PDB entry 4J56 | X-ray diffraction, 2.37 A resolution | chains B and E of the 4 polymer chains in the assembly

[Chain B]
Name: Thioredoxin reductase 2
Source organism: Plasmodium falciparum
Notes: EC 1.8.1.9
UniProt: P61076 (TRXR2_PLAF7); residues 1-541 here correspond to UniProt positions 77-617 (UniProt number = residue number + 76)
Amino-acid sequence (541 residues; row label = number of the first residue in the row):
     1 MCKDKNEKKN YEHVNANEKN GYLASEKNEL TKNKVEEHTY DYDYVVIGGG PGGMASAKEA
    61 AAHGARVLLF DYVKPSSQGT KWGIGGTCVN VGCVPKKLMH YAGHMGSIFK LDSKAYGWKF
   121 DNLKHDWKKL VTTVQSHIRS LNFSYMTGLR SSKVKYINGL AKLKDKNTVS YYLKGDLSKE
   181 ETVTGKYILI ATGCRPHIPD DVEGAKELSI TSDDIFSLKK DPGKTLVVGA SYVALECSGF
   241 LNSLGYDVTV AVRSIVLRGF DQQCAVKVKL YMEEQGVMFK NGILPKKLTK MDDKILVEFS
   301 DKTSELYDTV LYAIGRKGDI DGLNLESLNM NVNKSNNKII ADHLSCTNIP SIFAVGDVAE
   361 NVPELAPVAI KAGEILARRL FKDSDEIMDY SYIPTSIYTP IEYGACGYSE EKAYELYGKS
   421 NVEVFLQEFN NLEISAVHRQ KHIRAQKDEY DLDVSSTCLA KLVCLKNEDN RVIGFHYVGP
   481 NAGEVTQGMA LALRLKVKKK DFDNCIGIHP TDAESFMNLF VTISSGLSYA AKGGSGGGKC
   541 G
Unresolved in the structure: 1-37
Disulfide bonds: Cys88-Cys93
Construct notes: engineered mutation Ser535 (Cys611 in P61076)
Small-molecule neighbours: FAD (flavin-adenine dinucleotide): Ile47, Gly48, Gly49, Gly50, Pro51, Gly52, Gly53, Phe70, Asp71, Tyr72, Val73, Lys74, Gly85, Gly86, Thr87, Cys88, Val91, Gly92, Cys93, Lys96, Gly159, Leu160, Ala161, Ala191, Thr192, Gly193, Cys194, Ser212, Tyr232, Val233, Arg316, Asp319, Leu323, Val355, Gly356, Asp357, Glu364, Leu365, Ala366, Pro367, Ala369, Tyr398
UniProt features mapped onto this chain:
  - region: His438 to Leu452 (Loop important for the interaction with TRX1)
  - active site: His509 (Proton acceptor)
  - binding site (FAD): Pro51, Gly52, Asp71 to Lys74, Thr87, Cys88, Gly92 to Lys96, Ala161, Asp357, Glu364 to Ala366, His509

[Chain E]
Name: Thioredoxin
Source organism: Plasmodium falciparum
UniProt: Q7KQL8 (THIO_PLAF7); numbering as in UniProt (aligned over 2-104)
Amino-acid sequence (114 residues; row label = number of the first residue in the row; numbers below 1 keep their minus sign (Arg-9 is residue -9)):
    -9 RGSHHHHHHG SVKIVTSQAE FDSIISQNEL VIVDFFAEWC GPSKRIAPFY EECSKTYTKM
    51 VFIKVDVDEV SEVTEKENIT SMPTFKVYKN GSSVDTLLGA NDSALKQLIE KYAA
Unresolved in the structure: -9 to -1
Construct notes: expression tag (-9 to 1); engineered mutation Ser33 (Cys in Q7KQL8)
UniProt features mapped onto this chain:
  - active site: Cys30 (Nucleophile)
  - site: Asp24 (Deprotonates C-terminal active site Cys), Gly31 (Contributes to redox potential value), Pro32 (Contributes to redox potential value)
  - mutagenesis: Cys30 (C30S: Does not stably interact with OAT and fails to increase OAT catalytic activity; when associated with S-33 or S-33 and S-43. Does not stably interact with SAHH; when associated with S-33), Cys43 (C43S: Does not stably interact with OAT and fails to increase OAT catalytic activity; when associated with S-33 or S-30 and S-33)

[How chain B and chain E interact]
Cross-chain cystine bridges: Cys540(B)-Cys30(E)
Residue-residue contacts - 18 pairs, chain B then chain E:
  Asp448(B) with Asn91(E)
  Tyr450(B) with Ala90(E); Asn91(E); Asp92(E)
  Leu452(B) with Arg35(E)
  Asp453(B) with Arg35(E), salt bridge
  Gly538(B) with Pro32(E); Gly89(E); Ala90(E), hydrogen bond (backbone-backbone)
  Lys539(B) with Pro32(E); Met72(E); Leu88(E)
  Cys540(B) with Trp29(E), hydrophobic; Cys30(E), disulfide; Pro32(E); Ser71(E); Met72(E), hydrogen bond (backbone-backbone)
  Gly541(B) with Ser71(E)
Also at the interface, not in a pair above, chain B (9 interface residues in all): Ser535
Also at the interface, not in a pair above, chain E (15 interface residues in all): Gly31, Thr70, Pro73, Ser93

[Summary]
The interface between chain B and chain E involves 9 residues on one side and 15 on the other, with 1
disulfide bond, 2 hydrogen bonds and 1 salt bridge. Polar pairs include Asp453(B)-Arg35(E), Gly538(B)-Ala90(E)
and Cys540(B)-Met72(E). Bound to chain B: flavin-adenine dinucleotide.
Chain B is Thioredoxin reductase 2 and chain E is Thioredoxin, both from Plasmodium falciparum; the structure,
Structure of Plasmodium falciparum thioredoxin reductase-thioredoxin complex, was determined by X-ray
diffraction, deposited together with 4J57.
